PDB entry 2G4D | X-ray diffraction, 2.80 A resolution | chains A and B

[Chain A]
Protein: SENP1 protein
Source organism: Homo sapiens
Notes: EC 3.4.22.-; fragment: protease catalytic domain
UniProt: Q9P0U3 (SENP1_HUMAN); aligned to UniProt positions 440-644 over residues 440-644 (the alignment contains insertions or deletions, so no single offset holds)
Sequence (205 residues; row label = number of the first residue in the row):
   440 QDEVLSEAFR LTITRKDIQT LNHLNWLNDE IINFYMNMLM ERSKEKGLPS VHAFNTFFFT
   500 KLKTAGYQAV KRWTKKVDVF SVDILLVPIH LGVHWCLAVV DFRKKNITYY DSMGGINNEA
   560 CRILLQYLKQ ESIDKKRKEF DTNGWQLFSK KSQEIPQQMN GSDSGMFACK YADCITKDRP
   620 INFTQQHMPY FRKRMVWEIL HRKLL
Differences from the reference sequence: engineered mutation S603 (Cys in Q9P0U3)
Swiss-Prot annotation at these positions:
  - motif: K574 to K577 (Nuclear localization signal), P628 to M634 (Nuclear localization signal), V635 to L643 (Nuclear export signal)
  - active site: H533, D550

[Chain B]
Protein: Small ubiquitin-related modifier 1
Source organism: Homo sapiens
UniProt: P63165 (SUMO1_HUMAN); residue numbers follow UniProt; this construct covers 20-97
Sequence (78 residues; row label = number of the first residue in the row):
    20 EYIKLKVIGQ DSSEIHFKVK MTTHLKKLKE SYCQRQGVPM NSLRFLFEGQ RIADNHTPKE
    80 LGMEEEDVIE VYQEQTGG
Swiss-Prot annotation at these positions:
  - region: K37 to M40 (Microbial infection: Interaction with Tula hantavirus)
  - site: F36 (Interaction with PIAS2)
  - modified residue: S32 (Phosphoserine)
  - cross-link: K23 (Glycyl lysine isopeptide (Lys-Gly) (interchain with G-Cter in SUMO2)), K25 (Glycyl lysine isopeptide (Lys-Gly) (interchain with G-Cter in SUMO1)), K37 (Glycyl lysine isopeptide (Lys-Gly) (interchain with G-Cter in SUMO2)), K39 (Glycyl lysine isopeptide (Lys-Gly) (interchain with G-Cter in SUMO2)), K45 (Glycyl lysine isopeptide (Lys-Gly) (interchain with G-Cter in SUMO2)), K46 (Glycyl lysine isopeptide (Lys-Gly) (interchain with G-Cter in SUMO2)), G97 (Glycyl lysine isopeptide (Gly-Lys) (interchain with K-? in acceptor proteins))
  - mutagenesis: F36 (F36A: Abolishes binding to PIAS2), G97 (G97A: Abolishes sumoylation of ZBED1)

[Interface between chain A and chain B]
Residue-residue contacts - 54 pairs, chain A then chain B:
  Q440(A) with N60(B), hydrogen bond (backbone-side chain)
  D441(A) with N60(B), hydrogen bond
  R449(A) with A72(B); N74(B), hydrogen bond (side chain-backbone); H75(B), hydrogen bond; E79(B), salt bridge
  K455(A) with N60(B); E93(B), salt bridge
  W465(A) with T95(B); G96(B); G97(B)
  L466(A) with T95(B); G96(B), hydrogen bond (backbone-backbone)
  N467(A) with E93(B); Q94(B)
  D468(A) with R63(B), salt bridge; E93(B); Q94(B), hydrogen bond (side chain-backbone)
  E469(A) with R63(B); R70(B), salt bridge
  N494(A) with G68(B), hydrogen bond (side chain-backbone)
  T495(A) with Q94(B), hydrogen bond
  F496(A) with R63(B); L65(B), hydrophobic; Y91(B), hydrophobic; Q92(B); Q94(B)
  K500(A) with E89(B), salt bridge; Y91(B)
  R511(A) with E67(B)
  W512(A) with L65(B), hydrophobic; E67(B); G68(B); E89(B); Y91(B)
  K514(A) with E67(B), salt bridge
  K515(A) with L80(B)
  H529(A) with Q94(B); T95(B), hydrogen bond (side chain-backbone)
  G531(A) with T95(B)
  V532(A) with T95(B); G96(B); G97(B), hydrogen bond (backbone-backbone)
  H533(A) with G96(B); G97(B), hydrogen bond (side chain-backbone)
  W534(A) with Q94(B); T95(B); G96(B)
  Q597(A) with G97(B), hydrogen bond (side chain-backbone)
  G600(A) with G97(B)
  S601(A) with G96(B); G97(B), hydrogen bond (backbone-backbone)
  D602(A) with G97(B), hydrogen bond (backbone-backbone)
  S603(A) with G97(B), hydrogen bond (backbone-backbone)
Also at the interface, not in a pair above, chain A (28 interface residues in all): L450

[Summary]
28 residues of chain A and 19 residues of chain B are in contact; the contacts include 15 hydrogen bonds and 6
salt bridges. Among the polar pairs are R449(A)-E79(B), K455(A)-E93(B) and D468(A)-R63(B).
Chain A is SENP1 protein and chain B is Small ubiquitin-related modifier 1, both from Homo sapiens; the
structure, Crystal structure of human SENP1 mutant (C603S) in complex with SUMO-1, was determined by X-ray
diffraction.
